7YZ1 - chains A and B of the 3 polymer chains in the assembly; structure by X-ray diffraction, 2.20 A resolution.

[Chain A]
Name: Tubulin alpha-1B chain
From: Bos taurus
UniProt: P81947 (TBA1B_BOVIN); residues 1-451 here = UniProt positions 1-451
Sequence (451 residues; numbered 1 to 451; the number before each row is that of its first residue):
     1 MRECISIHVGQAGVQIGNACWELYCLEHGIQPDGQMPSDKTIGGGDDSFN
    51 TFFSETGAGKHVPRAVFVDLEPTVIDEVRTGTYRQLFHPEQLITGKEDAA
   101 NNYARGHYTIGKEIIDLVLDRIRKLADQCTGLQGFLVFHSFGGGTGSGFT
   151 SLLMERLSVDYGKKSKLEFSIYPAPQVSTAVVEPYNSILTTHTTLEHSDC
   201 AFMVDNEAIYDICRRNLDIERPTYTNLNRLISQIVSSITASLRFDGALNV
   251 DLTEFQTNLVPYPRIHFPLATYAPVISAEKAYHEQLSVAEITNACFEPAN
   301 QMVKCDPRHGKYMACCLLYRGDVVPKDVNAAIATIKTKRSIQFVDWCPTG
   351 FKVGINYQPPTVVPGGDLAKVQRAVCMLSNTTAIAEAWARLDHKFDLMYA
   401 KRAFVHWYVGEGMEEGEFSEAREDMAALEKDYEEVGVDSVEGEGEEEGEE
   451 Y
Disordered / not traced: 438-451
Ion coordination: Ca2+: Asp39, Thr41, Gly44, Glu55
Residues lining bound ligands:
  - GTP: Gly10, Gln11, Ala12, Gln15, Ile16, Asp69, Glu71, Asp98, Ala99, Ala100, Asn101, Ser140, Gly142, Gly143, Gly144, Thr145, Gly146, Ile171, Pro173, Val177, Ser178, Thr179, Glu183, Asn206, Tyr224, Leu227, Asn228, Ile231
  - Azo-Combretastatin A4 (trans) (VYT): Thr179, Ala180, Val181

[Chain B]
Name: Tubulin beta-2B chain
From: Bos taurus
UniProt: Q6B856 (TBB2B_BOVIN); residue numbers follow UniProt; this construct covers 1-445
Sequence (445 residues; row label = number of the first residue in the row):
     1 MREIVHIQAGQCGNQIGAKFWEVISDEHGIDPTGSYHGDSDLQLERINVY
    51 YNEATGNKYVPRAILVDLEPGTMDSVRSGPFGQIFRPDNFVFGQSGAGNN
   101 WAKGHYTEGAELVDSVLDVVRKESESCDCLQGFQLTHSLGGGTGSGMGTL
   151 LISKIREEYPDRIMNTFSVMPSPKVSDTVVEPYNATLSVHQLVENTDETY
   201 CIDNEALYDICFRTLKLTTPTYGDLNHLVSATMSGVTTCLRFPGQLNADL
   251 RKLAVNMVPFPRLHFFMPGFAPLTSRGSQQYRALTVPELTQQMFDSKNMM
   301 AACDPRHGRYLTVAAIFRGRMSMKEVDEQMLNVQNKNSSYFVEWIPNNVK
   351 TAVCDIPPRGLKMSATFIGNSTAIQELFKRISEQFTAMFRRKAFLHWYTG
   401 EGMDEMEFTEAESNMNDLVSEYQQYQDATADEQGEFEEEEGEDEA
Disordered / not traced: 279-283, 432-445
Curated features (UniProtKB/Swiss-Prot):
  - motif: Met1 to Ile4 (MREI motif)
  - binding site (GTP): Gln11, Glu69, Ser138, Gly142, Thr143, Gly144, Asn204, Asn226
  - binding site (Mg(2+)): Glu69
  - modified residue: Ser40 (Phosphoserine), Thr55 (Phosphothreonine), Lys58 (N6-acetyllysine), Ser172 (Phosphoserine), Thr285 (Phosphothreonine), Thr290 (Phosphothreonine), Arg318 (Omega-N-methylarginine), Glu438 (5-glutamyl polyglutamate)
  - cross-link (Glycyl lysine isopeptide (Lys-Gly)): Lys58 (interchain with G-Cter in ubiquitin), Lys324 (interchain with G-Cter in ubiquitin)
Residues lining bound ligands:
  - GDP (guanosine-5'-diphosphate): Ala9, Gly10, Gln11, Cys12, Gln15, Ile16, Asp67, Ala97, Ser138, Gly140, Gly141, Gly142, Thr143, Gly144, Val169, Pro171, Val175, Ser176, Glu181, Asn204, Leu207, Tyr222, Leu225, Asn226, Val229
  - Azo-Combretastatin A4 (trans) (VYT): Val236, Cys239, Leu240, Leu246, Asn247, Ala248, Asp249, Leu250, Lys252, Leu253, Asn256, Met257, Thr312, Val313, Ala314, Ile316, Asn347, Asn348, Val349, Lys350, Ile368
From the paper describing this entry:
  - conformationally variable residues (loop rearrangement, side-chain flip): Leu246, Asn247

[Interface between chain A and chain B]
Residue-residue contacts (41):
  Glu97(A) - Met1(B)
  Glu97(A) - Arg162(B)  salt bridge
  Asp98(A) - Asp249(B)
  Asp98(A) - Lys252(B)  salt bridge
  Ala100(A) - Arg251(B)
  Ala100(A) - Lys252(B)
  Ala100(A) - Val255(B)
  Asn101(A) - Lys252(B)  hydrogen bond
  Arg105(A) - Arg251(B)
  Pro175(A) - Asn347(B)
  Ser178(A) - Lys350(B)
  Thr179(A) - Asn256(B)
  Ala180(A) - Asn256(B)
  Val181(A) - Asn256(B)  hydrogen bond (backbone-side chain)
  Val181(A) - Ile345(B)  hydrophobic
  Val181(A) - Pro346(B)
  Arg221(A) - Met323(B)
  Arg221(A) - Asp327(B)  salt bridge
  Leu397(A) - Glu343(B)
  Leu397(A) - Trp344(B)
  Leu397(A) - Ala430(B)  hydrophobic
  Met398(A) - Trp344(B)
  Met398(A) - Pro346(B)
  Lys401(A) - Phe260(B)
  Lys401(A) - Trp344(B)
  Lys401(A) - Thr429(B)  hydrogen bond (side chain-backbone)
  Lys401(A) - Ala430(B)
  Arg402(A) - Phe260(B)
  Ala403(A) - Pro259(B)
  Ala403(A) - Phe260(B)  hydrophobic
  Phe404(A) - Val255(B)
  Phe404(A) - Asn256(B)
  Phe404(A) - Val258(B)
  Phe404(A) - Pro259(B)  hydrogen bond (backbone-backbone)
  His406(A) - Val258(B)
  His406(A) - Pro259(B)
  His406(A) - Phe260(B)
  His406(A) - Pro261(B)
  Trp407(A) - Ala254(B)  hydrogen bond (side chain-backbone)
  Trp407(A) - Val255(B)
  Trp407(A) - Val258(B)  hydrogen bond (side chain-backbone)
Interface residues without a listed pair, chain A (23 interface residues in all): Lys96, Val182, Tyr224, Lys394
Interface residues without a listed pair, chain B (26 interface residues in all): Gln245, Thr312, Lys324, Ala428

[Summary]
23 residues of chain A face 26 of chain B across their interface; the contacts include 6 hydrogen bonds and 3
salt bridges. Among the polar pairs are Glu97(A)-Arg162(B), Asp98(A)-Lys252(B) and Arg221(A)-Asp327(B).
Azo-Combretastatin A4 (trans) is bound between chain A and chain B. Ligands of chain A: GTP. The paper reports
conformational variability at Leu246(B) and Asn247(B).
Here chain A is Tubulin alpha-1B chain and chain B is Tubulin beta-2B chain, both from Bos taurus. Entry 7YZ1
(Molecular snapshots of drug release from tubulin: 1 millisecond after photoactivation) was determined by
X-ray diffraction, deposited together with 7YYY, 7YYZ, 7YZ0, 7YZ2, 7YZ3, 7YZ5 and 7YZ6.
